6W7S - chains H and L; structure by X-ray diffraction, 2.25 A resolution.

# Chain H
Molecule: 2G10 (Fab heavy chain)
Source organism: Homo sapiens
Notes: antibody fragment or engineered binder
Chain sequence (255 residues; row label = number of the first residue in the row):
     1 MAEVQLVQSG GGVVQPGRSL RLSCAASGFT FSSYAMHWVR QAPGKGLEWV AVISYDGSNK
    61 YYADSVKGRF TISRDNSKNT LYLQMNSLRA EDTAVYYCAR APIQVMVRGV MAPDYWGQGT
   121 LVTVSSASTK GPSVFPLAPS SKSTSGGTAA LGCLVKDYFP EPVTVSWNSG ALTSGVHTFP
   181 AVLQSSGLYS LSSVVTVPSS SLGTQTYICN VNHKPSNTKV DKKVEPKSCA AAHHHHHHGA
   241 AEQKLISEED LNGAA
Not modelled in the structure: 1-2, 141-147, 228-255
Cystine bridges: Cys24-Cys98, Cys153-Cys209

# Chain L
Molecule: 2G10 (Fab light chain)
Source organism: Homo sapiens
Notes: antibody fragment or engineered binder
Chain sequence (236 residues; each row starts with the number of its first residue):
     1 LFAIPLVVPF YSHSAQAVLT QPSSLSASPG ASASLTCTLR SGINVGTYRI YWYQQKPGSP
    61 PQYLLRYKSD SDKQQGSGVP SRFSGSKDAS ANAGILLISG LQSEDEADYY CMTWHSSAYV
   121 FGTGTKVTVL GQPKANPTVT LFPPSSEELQ ANKATLVCLI SDFYPGAVTV AWKADGSPVK
   181 AGVETTKPSK QSNNKYAASS YLSLTPEQWK SHRSYSCQVT HEGSTVEKTV APTECS
Not modelled in the structure: 1-17, 234-236
Cystine bridges: Cys37-Cys111, Cys158-Cys217

# Interface between chain H and chain L
Residue-residue contacts - 69 pairs, chain H then chain L:
  His37(H) - Tyr119(L)
  Val39(H) - Phe121(L)  hydrophobic
  Gln41(H) - Gln55(L)  hydrogen bond
  Gln41(H) - Tyr110(L)  hydrogen bond
  Lys45(H) - Tyr110(L)
  Gly46(H) - Tyr110(L)
  Leu47(H) - Pro61(L)  hydrophobic
  Leu47(H) - Tyr110(L)  hydrophobic
  Leu47(H) - Phe121(L)
  Trp49(H) - Met112(L)
  Trp49(H) - Ala118(L)  hydrophobic
  Trp49(H) - Tyr119(L)
  Trp49(H) - Phe121(L)
  Tyr61(H) - Trp114(L)  hydrophobic
  Tyr61(H) - Ser117(L)
  Tyr97(H) - Gln55(L)  hydrogen bond
  Val110(H) - Tyr119(L)  hydrogen bond (backbone-side chain)
  Met111(H) - Arg49(L)  hydrogen bond
  Met111(H) - Tyr51(L)  hydrogen bond
  Met111(H) - Arg66(L)  hydrogen bond
  Met111(H) - Tyr119(L)
  Ala112(H) - Tyr51(L)  hydrogen bond (backbone-side chain)
  Ala112(H) - Tyr53(L)
  Ala112(H) - Met112(L)  hydrophobic
  Ala112(H) - Tyr119(L)  hydrogen bond (backbone-side chain)
  Pro113(H) - Tyr53(L)  hydrogen bond (backbone-side chain)
  Pro113(H) - Tyr63(L)
  Pro113(H) - Met112(L)
  Asp114(H) - Tyr63(L)
  Trp116(H) - Tyr53(L)
  Trp116(H) - Pro60(L)  hydrophobic
  Trp116(H) - Pro61(L)
  Trp116(H) - Phe121(L)  hydrophobic
  Gly117(H) - Pro60(L)
  Gln118(H) - Pro60(L)
  Phe135(H) - Ser145(L)
  Phe135(H) - Glu147(L)
  Phe135(H) - Glu148(L)
  Pro136(H) - Ser145(L)
  Pro136(H) - Glu147(L)
  Leu137(H) - Phe142(L)  hydrophobic
  Ala138(H) - Phe142(L)
  Ala150(H) - Thr140(L)
  Ala150(H) - Phe142(L)
  Leu151(H) - Phe142(L)  hydrophobic
  Leu154(H) - Tyr201(L)  hydrophobic
  Lys156(H) - Glu148(L)  salt bridge
  Lys156(H) - Lys153(L)
  Lys156(H) - Thr155(L)
  His177(H) - Ser161(L)
  His177(H) - Gln191(L)  hydrogen bond
  His177(H) - Ala197(L)
  Phe179(H) - Leu159(L)  hydrophobic
  Phe179(H) - Ile160(L)
  Phe179(H) - Ala198(L)
  Pro180(H) - Ser189(L)
  Pro180(H) - Ser199(L)
  Ala181(H) - Thr186(L)
  Val182(H) - Glu184(L)
  Val182(H) - Thr186(L)
  Val182(H) - Tyr201(L)  hydrophobic
  Gln184(H) - Glu184(L)
  Ser185(H) - Glu184(L)  hydrogen bond (backbone-side chain)
  Leu191(H) - Tyr201(L)
  Ser192(H) - Val157(L)
  Ser192(H) - Leu159(L)
  Ser192(H) - Tyr201(L)  hydrogen bond
  Val194(H) - Phe142(L)  hydrophobic
  Val194(H) - Leu159(L)  hydrophobic
Other interface residues (no listed pair), chain H (40 interface residues in all): Glu48, Tyr62, Gly152, Leu183, Ser190
Other interface residues (no listed pair), chain L (36 interface residues in all): Ser59, Thr185

# Summary
40 residues of chain H and 36 residues of chain L are in contact; the contacts include 13 hydrogen bonds and 1
salt bridge. Among the polar pairs are Lys156(H)-Glu148(L), Gln41(H)-Gln55(L) and Gln41(H)-Tyr110(L).
Chain H is 2G10 (Fab heavy chain) and chain L is 2G10 (Fab light chain), both from Homo sapiens; the
structure, Ketoreductase from module 1 of the 6-deoxyerythronolide B synthase (KR1) in complex with antibody
fragment (Fab) ..., was determined by X-ray diffraction (same publication as 6WH9).
